Entry 5NA6 (X-ray diffraction, 1.90 A resolution); this record covers chain A.

# Chain A
Molecule: Putative dipeptidyl-peptidase III
Source organism: Bacteroides thetaiotaomicron (strain ATCC 29148 / DSM 2079 / NCTC 10582 / E50 / VPI-5482)
Notes: EC 3.4.14.4
UniProtKB: Q8A6N1 (Q8A6N1_BACTN); numbering as in UniProt (aligned over 1-675)
Amino-acid sequence (683 residues; numbered 1 to 683; the number before each row is that of its first residue):
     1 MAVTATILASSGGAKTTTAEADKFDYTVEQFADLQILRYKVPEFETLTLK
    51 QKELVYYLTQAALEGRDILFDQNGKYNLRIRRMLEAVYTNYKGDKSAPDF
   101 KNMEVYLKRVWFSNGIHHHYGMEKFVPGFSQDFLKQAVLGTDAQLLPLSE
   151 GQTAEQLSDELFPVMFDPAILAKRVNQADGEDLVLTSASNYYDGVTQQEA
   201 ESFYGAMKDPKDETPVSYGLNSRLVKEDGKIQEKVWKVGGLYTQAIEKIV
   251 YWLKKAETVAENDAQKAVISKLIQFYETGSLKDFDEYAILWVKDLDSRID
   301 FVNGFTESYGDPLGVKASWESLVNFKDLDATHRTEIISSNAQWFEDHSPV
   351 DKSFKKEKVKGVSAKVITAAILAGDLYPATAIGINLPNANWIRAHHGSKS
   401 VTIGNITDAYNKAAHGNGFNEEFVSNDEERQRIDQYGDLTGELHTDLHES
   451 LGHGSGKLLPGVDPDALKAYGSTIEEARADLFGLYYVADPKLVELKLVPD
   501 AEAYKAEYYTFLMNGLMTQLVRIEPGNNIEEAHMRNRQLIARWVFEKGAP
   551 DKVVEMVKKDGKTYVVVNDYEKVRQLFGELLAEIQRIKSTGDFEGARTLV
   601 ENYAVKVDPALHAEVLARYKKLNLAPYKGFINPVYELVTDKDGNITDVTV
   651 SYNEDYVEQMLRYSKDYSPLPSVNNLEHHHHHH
Disordered / not traced: 1-23, 227-230, 676-683
Differences from the reference sequence: engineered mutation Ser-11 (Cys in Q8A6N1), Ser-158 (Cys in Q8A6N1), Ser-189 (Cys in Q8A6N1), Ser-425 (Cys in Q8A6N1), Ser-450 (Cys in Q8A6N1); expression tag (676-683)
Modified / non-standard residues: Mse-1 (selenomethionine); Mse-83, Mse-103, Mse-122, Mse-165, Mse-207, Mse-513, Mse-517, Mse-534, Mse-556, Mse-660 (selenomethionine; parent Met)
Ion coordination: Zn2+: His-448, His-453, Glu-476 (together with 2-amino-2-hydroxymethyl-propane-1,3-diol)
From the paper describing this entry:
  - Zn2+ coordination: His-448, His-453, Glu-476

# Summary
The Zn2+ site is built by His-448, His-453 and Glu-476. From the paper: Zn2+ coordination by His-448, His-453
and Glu-476.
Chain A is Putative dipeptidyl-peptidase III (Bacteroides thetaiotaomicron (strain ATCC 29148 / DSM 2079 /
NCTC 10582 / E50 / VPI-5482)); the structure, Structure of Cys-null Se-Met DPP III from Bacteroides
thetaiotaomicron, was determined by X-ray diffraction together with 5NA7 and 5NA8 from the same study.
